8E4G - chains O and Y of the 10 polymer chains in the assembly; structure by electron microscopy, 3.20 A resolution.

== Chain O (and Y) ==
Protein: Tail fiber protein
Source organism: Escherichia phage T7
Notes: chain Y of this document is another copy of the same molecule, construct and numbering; everything in this record applies to it too
UniProt: P03748 (FIBER_BPT7); numbering as in UniProt (aligned over 1-165)
Amino-acid sequence (165 residues; numbered 1 to 165; the number before each row is that of its first residue):
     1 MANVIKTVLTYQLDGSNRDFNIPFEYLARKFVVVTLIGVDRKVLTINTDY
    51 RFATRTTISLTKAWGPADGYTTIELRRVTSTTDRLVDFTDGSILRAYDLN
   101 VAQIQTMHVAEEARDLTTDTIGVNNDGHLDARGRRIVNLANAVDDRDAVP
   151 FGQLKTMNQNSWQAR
Unresolved in the structure: 1-5 (chain Y: 1-3)

== Chain O / chain Y interface ==
Contacting residue pairs (81):
  Val-8(O) with Arg-132(Y)
  Thr-10(O) with Asp-130(Y)
  Ile-37(O) with Gly-133(Y)
  Gly-38(O) with Gly-133(Y)
  Glu-74(O) with Arg-132(Y), salt bridge
  Arg-76(O) with Thr-118(Y); Arg-132(Y)
  Val-78(O) with Arg-114(Y)
  Thr-79(O) with Arg-114(Y)
  Ser-80(O) with Met-107(Y)
  Thr-81(O) with Met-107(Y); Glu-111(Y)
  Arg-84(O) with Asn-100(Y), hydrogen bond; Gln-103(Y), hydrogen bond; Ile-104(Y)
  Val-86(O) with Gln-103(Y)
  Asp-87(O) with Asn-100(Y)
  Phe-88(O) with Leu-99(Y), hydrophobic; Asn-100(Y), hydrogen bond (backbone-side chain); Gln-103(Y)
  Thr-89(O) with Ala-96(Y)
  Asp-90(O) with Arg-95(Y); Ala-96(Y), hydrogen bond (side chain-backbone)
  Leu-94(O) with Leu-94(Y), hydrophobic
  Ala-102(O) with Gln-103(Y)
  Gln-105(O) with Met-107(Y)
  Thr-106(O) with Thr-106(Y); Met-107(Y)
  Val-109(O) with Ala-110(Y), hydrophobic; Glu-111(Y); Arg-114(Y)
  Glu-112(O) with Arg-114(Y), salt bridge
  Ala-113(O) with Ala-113(Y); Arg-114(Y); Thr-117(Y)
  Leu-116(O) with Thr-117(Y); Thr-118(Y)
  Thr-117(O) with Thr-117(Y), hydrogen bond
  Thr-118(O) with Gly-122(Y); Val-123(Y), hydrogen bond (side chain-backbone)
  Asp-119(O) with Gly-122(Y); Val-123(Y), hydrogen bond (backbone-backbone)
  Thr-120(O) with Thr-120(Y); Ile-121(Y), hydrogen bond (side chain-backbone)
  Ile-121(O) with Ile-121(Y), hydrogen bond (backbone-backbone)
  Arg-134(O) with Gly-127(Y), hydrogen bond (side chain-backbone); His-128(Y), hydrogen bond; Leu-129(Y)
  Arg-135(O) with Leu-129(Y)
  Val-137(O) with Leu-129(Y), hydrogen bond (backbone-backbone); Asp-130(Y)
  Asn-138(O) with Asp-130(Y); Ala-131(Y), hydrogen bond (backbone-backbone)
  Leu-139(O) with Ile-136(Y), hydrophobic
  Ala-140(O) with Gly-133(Y)
  Asn-141(O) with Arg-135(Y)
  Asp-144(O) with Arg-135(Y), salt bridge; Lys-155(Y)
  Asp-145(O) with Phe-151(Y); Gly-152(Y)
  Arg-146(O) with Asn-138(Y), hydrogen bond; Leu-139(Y); Phe-151(Y)
  Asp-147(O) with Arg-135(Y), salt bridge; Ile-136(Y); Leu-139(Y); Pro-150(Y); Phe-151(Y), hydrogen bond (backbone-backbone); Gly-152(Y), hydrogen bond (backbone-backbone)
  Ala-148(O) with Ile-136(Y); Val-149(Y), hydrophobic; Pro-150(Y)
  Val-149(O) with Pro-150(Y), hydrophobic; Leu-154(Y), hydrophobic; Lys-155(Y)
  Gln-153(O) with Lys-155(Y)
  Leu-154(O) with Leu-154(Y), hydrophobic
  Thr-156(O) with Asn-158(Y), hydrogen bond
  Gln-159(O) with Trp-162(Y)
  Gln-163(O) with Trp-162(Y); Arg-165(Y)
Other interface residues (no listed pair), chain O (53 interface residues in all): Ala-110, Gly-127, Ile-136, Ala-142, Val-143, Asn-160
Other interface residues (no listed pair), chain Y (45 interface residues in all): Asn-124, Arg-134, Val-137, Ala-140, Asp-147, Gln-153

== Overview ==
53 residues of chain O and 45 residues of chain Y are in contact, with 17 hydrogen bonds and 4 salt bridges.
Polar contacts include Glu-74(O)/Arg-132(Y), Glu-112(O)/Arg-114(Y) and Asp-144(O)/Arg-135(Y).
Chain O and chain Y are both Tail fiber protein (Escherichia phage T7); the structure, Remodeling of the
bacteriophage T7 during initial infection, was determined by electron microscopy.
